Entry 8AIF (X-ray diffraction, 1.07 A resolution); this record covers chain A.

[Chain A]
Name: YqxM protein required for localization of TasA to extracellular matrix
Organism: Bacillus subtilis
UniProtKB: A0A164X7F2 (A0A164X7F2_BACIU); residues 71-190 here = UniProt positions 71-190
Chain sequence (120 residues; numbered 71 to 190; the number before each row is that of its first residue):
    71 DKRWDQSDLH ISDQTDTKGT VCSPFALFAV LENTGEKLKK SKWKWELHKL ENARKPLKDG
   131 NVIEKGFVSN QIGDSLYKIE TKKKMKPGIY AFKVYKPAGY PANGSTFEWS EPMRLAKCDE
Not modelled in the structure: 71, 190
Disulfide bonds: Cys92-Cys188

[Summary]
Chain A is YqxM protein required for localization of TasA to extracellular matrix (Bacillus subtilis); the
structure, TapA acts as specific chaperone in TasA non-amyloid filament formation, was determined by X-ray
diffraction, deposited together with 6HQC.
